PDB entry 3PQY | X-ray diffraction, 3.19 A resolution | chains A and D of the 5 polymer chains in the assembly

Chain A:
Protein: H-2 class I histocompatibility antigen, D-B alpha chain
From: Mus musculus
Reference sequence: P01899 (HA11_MOUSE); residues 2-276 here correspond to UniProt positions 26-300 (UniProt number = residue number + 24)
Sequence (275 residues; each row starts with the number of its first residue):
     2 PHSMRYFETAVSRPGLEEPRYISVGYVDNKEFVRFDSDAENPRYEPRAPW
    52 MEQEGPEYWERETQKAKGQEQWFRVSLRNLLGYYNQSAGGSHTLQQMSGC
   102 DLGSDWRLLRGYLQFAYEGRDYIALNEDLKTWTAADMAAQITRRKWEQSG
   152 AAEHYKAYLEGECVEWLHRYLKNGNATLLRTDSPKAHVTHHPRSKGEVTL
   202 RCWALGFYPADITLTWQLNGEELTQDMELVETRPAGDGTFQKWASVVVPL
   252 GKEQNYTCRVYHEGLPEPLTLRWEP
Cystine bridges: Cys-101/Cys-164, Cys-203/Cys-259

Chain D:
Protein: T cell receptor alpha variable 21-DV12, T-cell receptor, sp3.4 alpha chain
From: Mus musculus
Reference sequence: chimeric construct of A0A075B6C4, K7N5N2: residues 3-106 from A0A075B6C4 (A0A075B6C4_MOUSE) positions 20-107 (offset varies); residues 127-213 from K7N5N2 positions 115-201 (UniProt number = residue number - 12)
Sequence (195 residues; numbered 3 to 213 plus 3 insertion-coded residues; 19 numbers in that range are skipped by the numbering (no residue carries them; nothing is unmodelled there); the number before each row is that of its first residue; a row labelled like 84A-84C holds insertion residues (84A, then the next letters in order)):
     3 KTTQ
     8 PDSMESTEGETVHLPCSHATISGNEY
    39 IYWYRQVPLQGPEYVTHGLQQ
    66 NTTNS
    78 MAFLAIA
84A-84C SDR
    85 KSSTLILPHVSLRDAAVYHCILSGGSNYKLTFGKGTLLTVTPIQNPDPAV
   135 YQLRDSKSSDKSVCLFTDFDSQTNVSQSKDSDVYITDKCVLDMRSMDFKS
   185 NSAVAWSNKSDFACANAFNNSIIPEDTFF
Not modelled in the structure: 161-164, 181-182
Construct notes: linker (107-126)
Cystine bridges: Cys-23/Cys-104, Cys-148/Cys-198

Chain A / chain D interface:
Contacting residue pairs - 5 pairs, chain A then chain D:
  Gly-151(A) with Tyr-33(D), hydrogen bond (backbone-side chain)
  Glu-154(A) with Tyr-33(D); Leu-57(D)
  His-155(A) with Asn-31(D), hydrogen bond; Tyr-33(D), hydrogen bond (backbone-side chain)
Also at the interface, not in a pair above, chain A (5 interface residues in all): Ala-152, Ala-158
Also at the interface, not in a pair above, chain D (6 interface residues in all): Gly-30, Gly-109, Ser-110

In short:
The interface between chain A and chain D involves 5 residues on one side and 6 on the other, with 3 hydrogen
bonds. Polar contacts include Gly-151(A)/Tyr-33(D), His-155(A)/Asn-31(D) and His-155(A)/Tyr-33(D).
Chain A is H-2 class I histocompatibility antigen, D-B alpha chain and chain D is T cell receptor alpha
variable 21-DV12, T-cell receptor, sp3.4 alpha chain, both from Mus musculus; the structure, Crystal Structure
of 6218 TCR in complex with the H2Db-PA224, was determined by X-ray diffraction.
